Entry 7V2P (electron microscopy, 3.30 A resolution); this record covers chains A and L of the 22 polymer chains in the assembly.

# Chain A
Molecule: 16s ribosomal RNA
Source organism: Thermus thermophilus HB8
Sequence (1522 nucleotides; row label = number of the first residue in the row):
     1 UUUGUUGGAGAGUUUGAUCCUGGCUCAGGGUGAACGCUGGCGGCGUGCCU
    51 AAGACAUGCAAGUCGUGCGGGCCGCGGGGUUUUACUCCGUGGUCAGCGGC
   101 GGACGGGUGAGUAACGCGUGGGUGACCUACCCGGAAGAGGGGGACAACCC
   151 GGGGAAACUCGGGCUAAUCCCCCAUGUGGACCCGCCCCUUGGGGUGUGUC
   201 CAAAGGGCUUUGCCCGCUUCCGGAUGGGCCCGCGUCCCAUCAGCUAGUUG
   251 GUGGGGUAAUGGCCCACCAAGGCGACGACGGGUAGCCGGUCUGAGAGGAU
   301 GGCCGGCCACAGGGGCACUGAGACACGGGCCCCACUCCUACGGGAGGCAG
   351 CAGUUAGGAAUCUUCCGCAAUGGGCGCAAGCCUGACGGAGCGACGCCGCU
   401 UGGAGGAAGAAGCCCUUCGGGGUGUAAACUCCUGAACCCGGGACGAAACC
   451 CCCGACGAGGGGACUGACGGUACCGGGGUAAUAGCGCCGGCCAACUCCGU
   501 GCCAGCAGCCGCGGUAAUACGGAGGGCGCGAGCGUUACCCGGAUUCACUG
   551 GGCGUAAAGGGCGUGUAGGCGGCCUGGGGCGUCCCAUGUGAAAGACCACG
   601 GCUCAACCGUGGGGGAGCGUGGGAUACGCUCAGGCUAGACGGUGGGAGAG
   651 GGUGGUGGAAUUCCCGGAGUAGCGGUGAAAUGCGCAGAUACCGGGAGGAA
   701 CGCCGAUGGCGAAGGCAGCCACCUGGUCCACCCGUGACGCUGAGGCGCGA
   751 AAGCGUGGGGAGCAAACCGGAUUAGAUACCCGGGUAGUCCACGCCCUAAA
   801 CGAUGCGCGCUAGGUCUCUGGGUCUCCUGGGGGCCGAAGCUAACGCGUUA
   851 AGCGCGCCGCCUGGGGAGUACGGCCGCAAGGCUGAAACUCAAAGGAAUUG
   901 ACGGGGGCCCGCACAAGCGGUGGAGCAUGUGGUUUAAUUCGAAGCAACGC
   951 GAAGAACCUUACCAGGCCUUGACAUGCUAGGGAACCCGGGUGAAAGCCUG
  1001 GGGUGCCCCGCGAGGGGAGCCCUAGCACAGGUGCUGCAUGGCCGUCGUCA
  1051 GCUCGUGCCGUGAGGUGUUGGGUUAAGUCCCGCAACGAGCGCAACCCCCG
  1101 CCGUUAGUUGCCAGCGGUUCGGCCGGGCACUCUAACGGGACUGCCCGCGA
  1151 AAGCGGGAGGAAGGAGGGGACGACGUCUGGUCAGCAUGGCCCUUACGGCC
  1201 UGGGCGACACACGUGCUACAAUGCCCACUACAAAGCGAUGCCACCCGGCA
  1251 ACGGGGAGCUAAUCGCAAAAAGGUGGGCCCAGUUCGGAUUGGGGUCUGCA
  1301 ACCCGACCCCAUGAAGCCGGAAUCGCUAGUAAUCGCGGAUCAGCCAUGCC
  1351 GCGGUGAAUACGUUCCCGGGCCUUGUACACACCGCCCGUCACGCCAUGGG
  1401 AGCGGGCUCUACCCGAAGUCGCCGGGAGCCUACGGGCAGGCGCCGAGGGU
  1451 AGGGCCCGUGACUGGGGCGAAGUCGUAACAAGGUAGCUGUACCGGAAGGU
  1501 GCGGCUGGAUCACCUCCUUUCU
Unresolved in the structure: 1-5, 773-776, 1380-1484, 1509-1522
From the paper describing this entry:
  - mutagenesis - A901G: decreased catalytic activity

# Chain L
Name: 30S ribosomal protein S12
Source organism: Thermus thermophilus HB8
Reference sequence: Q5SHN3 (RS12_THET8); numbering as in UniProt (aligned over 1-132)
Chain sequence (132 residues; row label = number of the first residue in the row):
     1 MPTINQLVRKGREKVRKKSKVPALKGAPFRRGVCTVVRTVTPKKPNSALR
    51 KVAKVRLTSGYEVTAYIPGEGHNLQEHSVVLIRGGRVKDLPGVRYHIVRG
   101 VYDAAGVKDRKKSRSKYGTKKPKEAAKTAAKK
Unresolved in the structure: 1, 126-132
UniProt features mapped onto this chain:
  - modified residue: Asp-89 (3-methylthioaspartic acid)

# Chain A / chain L interface
Pairs across the interface (110; chain A residue first):
  A33(A) with Pro-28(L), base contact
  A34(A) with Phe-29(L), base contact
  C35(A) with Phe-29(L), sugar contact; Val-98(L), sugar contact; Val-101(L), phosphate contact
  G36(A) with Val-101(L), sugar contact; Arg-114(L), sugar contact; Ser-115(L), hydrogen bond to the sugar; Gly-118(L), sugar contact
  C37(A) with Arg-114(L), hydrogen bond to the sugar; Ser-115(L), sugar contact; Thr-119(L), sugar contact; Lys-120(L), salt bridge to the phosphate; Lys-121(L), phosphate contact
  U38(A) with Lys-120(L), phosphate contact; Lys-121(L), hydrogen bond to the phosphate
  A299(A) with Lys-14(L), phosphate contact; Arg-16(L), salt bridge to the phosphate
  G358(A) with Arg-30(L), phosphate contact; Arg-31(L), salt bridge to the phosphate; Thr-58(L), phosphate contact
  A359(A) with Ala-27(L), base contact; Pro-28(L), base contact; Phe-29(L), base contact; Arg-30(L), salt bridge to the phosphate; Arg-31(L), salt bridge to the phosphate; Thr-58(L), hydrogen bond to the phosphate; Tyr-102(L), phosphate contact
  G484(A) with Lys-121(L), sugar contact
  C485(A) with Arg-114(L), salt bridge to the phosphate; Ser-115(L), phosphate contact; Lys-121(L), salt bridge to the phosphate
  G486(A) with Lys-112(L), phosphate contact; Ser-113(L), phosphate contact; Arg-114(L), hydrogen bond to the phosphate; Ser-115(L), hydrogen bond to the phosphate; Lys-116(L), hydrogen bond to the phosphate
  C487(A) with Ser-113(L), hydrogen bond to the phosphate; Lys-116(L), salt bridge to the phosphate
  C502(A) with Ser-47(L), base contact
  C503(A) with Ser-47(L), hydrogen bond to the phosphate
  A504(A) with Ala-48(L), phosphate contact; Leu-49(L), hydrogen bond to the phosphate; Lys-51(L), salt bridge to the phosphate; Glu-70(L), hydrogen bond to the sugar
  G505(A) with Arg-50(L), hydrogen bond to the base; Lys-51(L), salt bridge to the phosphate; Gly-69(L), phosphate contact; Glu-70(L), phosphate contact
  C506(A) with Asn-46(L), base contact; Arg-50(L), base contact; Tyr-66(L), hydrogen bond to the phosphate; Pro-68(L), phosphate contact; Gly-69(L), hydrogen bond to the phosphate; Tyr-117(L), hydrogen bond to the phosphate
  A507(A) with Val-87(L), base contact; Lys-88(L), base contact; Asp-89(L), base contact; Tyr-117(L), phosphate contact
  C509(A) with Arg-86(L), salt bridge to the phosphate
  C510(A) with Lys-88(L), salt bridge to the phosphate
  G511(A) with Asn-46(L), hydrogen bond to the base
  C512(A) with Asn-46(L), hydrogen bond to the base
  G513(A) with Asn-46(L), base contact; Ser-47(L), hydrogen bond to the base
  G521(A) with Glu-70(L), sugar contact; Arg-110(L), salt bridge to the phosphate
  G522(A) with Arg-110(L), salt bridge to the phosphate; Lys-111(L), hydrogen bond to the phosphate; Lys-112(L), phosphate contact
  A523(A) with Lys-111(L), phosphate contact; Lys-112(L), salt bridge to the phosphate
  G534(A) with Lys-116(L), sugar contact
  U535(A) with Arg-83(L), sugar contact
  U536(A) with Pro-28(L), hydrogen bond to the sugar; Arg-83(L), sugar contact; Gly-84(L), hydrogen bond to the sugar
  A537(A) with Val-21(L), sugar contact; Ala-27(L), sugar contact; Pro-28(L), sugar contact
  C539(A) with Lys-17(L), phosphate contact
  C540(A) with Lys-17(L), salt bridge to the phosphate
  C546(A) with Arg-12(L), base contact; Glu-13(L), hydrogen bond to the sugar; Val-15(L), base contact
  A547(A) with Arg-12(L), base contact
  C548(A) with Leu-7(L), phosphate contact; Arg-12(L), salt bridge to the phosphate
  G551(A) with Pro-2(L), base contact; Arg-12(L), hydrogen bond to the base
  G552(A) with Pro-2(L), base contact
  G569(A) with Asn-5(L), hydrogen bond to the sugar
  C857(A) with Asn-5(L), phosphate contact
  C858(A) with Thr-3(L), hydrogen bond to the phosphate; Asn-5(L), hydrogen bond to the phosphate; Gln-6(L), phosphate contact; Arg-9(L), salt bridge to the phosphate
  G859(A) with Gln-6(L), hydrogen bond to the phosphate; Arg-9(L), salt bridge to the phosphate; Lys-10(L), salt bridge to the phosphate
  C860(A) with Pro-2(L), base contact; Lys-10(L), salt bridge to the phosphate
  U862(A) with Arg-12(L), base contact
  A887(A) with Lys-18(L), phosphate contact
  U889(A) with Gly-92(L), phosphate contact; Arg-94(L), salt bridge to the phosphate
  C890(A) with Lys-43(L), salt bridge to the phosphate; Pro-91(L), phosphate contact
  A891(A) with Lys-43(L), salt bridge to the phosphate; Lys-88(L), salt bridge to the phosphate
Interface residues without a listed pair, chain A (54 interface residues in all): U25, G298, A360, C538, C861, C888
Interface residues without a listed pair, chain L (66 interface residues in all): Ser-19, Lys-20, Leu-24, Gly-26, Pro-45, Gly-71, Leu-81, Gly-85, Gly-100, Asp-109

# In short
54 residues of chain A and 66 residues of chain L are in contact; the contacts include 27 hydrogen bonds and
25 salt bridges. Polar contacts include G505(A)/Arg-50(L), G511(A)/Asn-46(L) and C512(A)/Asn-46(L). The paper
reports that A901G of chain A reduces catalytic activity.
Here chain A is 16s ribosomal RNA and chain L is 30S ribosomal protein S12, both from Thermus thermophilus
HB8. Entry 7V2P (T.thermophilus 30S ribosome with KsgA, class K5) was determined by electron microscopy,
deposited together with 7V2L, 7V2M, 7V2N, 7V2O and 7V2Q.
